PDB entry 4DB8 | X-ray diffraction, 2.50 A resolution | chains A and D

== Chain A (and D) ==
Protein: Armadillo-repeat Protein
Organism: synthetic construct
Notes: chain D of this document is another copy of the same molecule, construct and numbering; everything in this record applies to it too
Amino-acid sequence (252 residues; row label = number of the first residue in the row; numbering starts at 0):
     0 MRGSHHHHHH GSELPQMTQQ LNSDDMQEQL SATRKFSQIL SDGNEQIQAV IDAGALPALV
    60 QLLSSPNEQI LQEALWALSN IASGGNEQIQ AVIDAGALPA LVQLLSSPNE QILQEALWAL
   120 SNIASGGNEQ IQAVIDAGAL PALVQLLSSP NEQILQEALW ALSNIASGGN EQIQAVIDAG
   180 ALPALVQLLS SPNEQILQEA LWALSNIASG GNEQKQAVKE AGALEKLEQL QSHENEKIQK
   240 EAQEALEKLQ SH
Unresolved in the structure: 0-2, 250-251 (chain D: 0-3, 250-251)

== How chain A and chain D interact ==
Contacting residue pairs (88; chain A residue first):
  His7(A) - Ala48(D)
  His7(A) - Asp51(D)  salt bridge
  Leu13(A) - Ala48(D)  hydrophobic
  Leu13(A) - Ala52(D)  hydrophobic
  Thr17(A) - Ala52(D)  hydrogen bond (side chain-backbone)
  Thr17(A) - Gly53(D)
  Leu20(A) - Ala54(D)
  Leu20(A) - Ala57(D)  hydrophobic
  Leu20(A) - Leu58(D)  hydrophobic
  Leu20(A) - Leu61(D)  hydrophobic
  Asn21(A) - Ala57(D)
  Met25(A) - Ser64(D)
  Met25(A) - Asn66(D)
  Met25(A) - Ile69(D)  hydrophobic
  Gln28(A) - Leu61(D)
  Gln28(A) - Ile69(D)
  Leu29(A) - Gln68(D)
  Leu29(A) - Ile69(D)  hydrophobic
  Thr32(A) - Leu61(D)
  Thr32(A) - Glu72(D)
  Arg33(A) - Gln68(D)
  Phe35(A) - Val49(D)  hydrophobic
  Phe35(A) - Ala54(D)  hydrophobic
  Ser36(A) - Glu72(D)  hydrogen bond
  Ser36(A) - Trp75(D)
  Ser36(A) - Ala76(D)
  Ile38(A) - Gln45(D)  hydrogen bond (backbone-side chain)
  Ile38(A) - Val49(D)  hydrophobic
  Leu39(A) - Ile46(D)  hydrophobic
  Leu39(A) - Ala76(D)
  Leu39(A) - Asn79(D)
  Leu39(A) - Ile80(D)  hydrophobic
  Ser40(A) - Trp75(D)
  Asp41(A) - Gln45(D)
  Gly42(A) - Gly42(D)
  Gly42(A) - Gln45(D)
  Asn43(A) - Ile46(D)
  Asn43(A) - Asn79(D)  hydrogen bond
  Glu44(A) - His5(D)
  Gln45(A) - Ile38(D)
  Gln45(A) - Gln45(D)
  Ile46(A) - Gly42(D)
  Ile46(A) - Asn43(D)
  Ala48(A) - His7(D)
  Ala48(A) - Leu13(D)  hydrophobic
  Val49(A) - Phe35(D)  hydrophobic
  Val49(A) - Ile38(D)  hydrophobic
  Asp51(A) - His7(D)  salt bridge
  Ala52(A) - Leu13(D)  hydrophobic
  Ala52(A) - Thr17(D)  hydrogen bond (backbone-side chain)
  Gly53(A) - Thr17(D)
  Ala54(A) - Leu20(D)
  Ala54(A) - Phe35(D)  hydrophobic
  Ala57(A) - Leu20(D)  hydrophobic
  Ala57(A) - Asn21(D)
  Leu58(A) - Thr32(D)
  Leu61(A) - Leu20(D)  hydrophobic
  Leu61(A) - Gln28(D)
  Leu61(A) - Thr32(D)
  Gln68(A) - Arg33(D)
  Ile69(A) - Met25(D)
  Ile69(A) - Gln28(D)
  Ile69(A) - Leu29(D)  hydrophobic
  Glu72(A) - Thr32(D)
  Glu72(A) - Ser36(D)  hydrogen bond
  Trp75(A) - Ser36(D)
  Trp75(A) - Ser40(D)
  Ala76(A) - Ser36(D)
  Ala76(A) - Leu39(D)
  Asn79(A) - Leu39(D)
  Asn79(A) - Asn43(D)
  Ile80(A) - Leu39(D)  hydrophobic
  Ser82(A) - Gly84(D)
  Gly83(A) - Gly83(D)
  Gly83(A) - Gly84(D)
  Gly84(A) - Ser82(D)
  Gly84(A) - Gly83(D)
  Gly84(A) - Gly84(D)
  Asn85(A) - Ser124(D)  hydrogen bond (side chain-backbone)
  Ser124(A) - Asn85(D)
  Asn127(A) - Ser166(D)
  Asn169(A) - Asn169(D)  hydrogen bond
  Asn169(A) - Gly209(D)
  Asn169(A) - Gly210(D)
  Trp201(A) - Glu128(D)
  Ser208(A) - Asn169(D)  hydrogen bond (backbone-side chain)
  Gly209(A) - Asn169(D)
  Gly210(A) - Asn169(D)
Also at the interface, not in a pair above, chain A (51 interface residues in all): Asn66, Ala73, Ser166
Also at the interface, not in a pair above, chain D (52 interface residues in all): Pro65, Glu86, Asn127, Ser208

== Overview ==
Chain A and chain D form an interface of 51 and 52 residues respectively; the contacts include 9 hydrogen
bonds and 2 salt bridges. Polar contacts include His7(A)-Asp51(D), Thr17(A)-Ala52(D) and Ser36(A)-Glu72(D).
Chain A and chain D are both Armadillo-repeat Protein (synthetic construct); the structure, Designed
Armadillo-repeat Protein, was determined by X-ray diffraction together with 4DB6, 4DB9 and 4DBA from the same
study.
